PDB entry 5WNP | X-ray diffraction, 3.30 A resolution | chains A and Q of the 23 polymer chains in the assembly

== Chain A ==
Molecule: 16S Ribosomal RNA rRNA
Organism: Thermus thermophilus (strain HB8 / ATCC 27634 / DSM 579)
Sequence (1522 nucleotides; numbered 0 to 1544 plus 19 insertion-coded residues; 42 numbers in that range are skipped by the numbering (no residue carries them; nothing is unmodelled there); the number before each row is that of its first residue; a row labelled like 190A-190L holds insertion residues (190A, then the next letters in order); numbering starts at 0):
     0 UUUGUUGGAG AGUUUGAUCC UGGCUCAGGG UGAACGCUGG CGGCGUGCCU AAGACAUGCA
    60 AGUCGUGCGG G
    73 CCGCGGGGUU UU
    88 ACUCCG
    95 UGGUC
   101 AGCGGCGGAC GGGUGAGUAA CGCGUGGGU
  129A G
   130 ACCUACCCGG AAGAGGGGGA CAACCCGGGG AAACUCGGGC UAAUCCCCCA UGUGGACCCG
   190 C
190A-190L CCCUUGGGGUGU
   191 GUCCAAAGGG CUUU
   216 GCCCGCUUCC GGAUGGGCCC GCGUCCCAUC AGCUAGUUGG UGGGGUAAUG GCCCACCAAG
   276 GCGACGACGG GUAGCCGGUC UGAGAGGAUG GCCGGCCACA GGGGCACUGA GACACGGGCC
   336 CCACUCCUAC GGGAGGCAGC AGUUAGGAAU CUUCCGCAAU GGGCGCAAGC CUGACGGAGC
   396 GACGCCGCUU GGAGGAAGAA GCCCUUCGGG GUGUAAACUC CUGAA
   442 CCCGGGACGA AACCCCCGAC GA
   474 GGGGACUGAC GGUACCGGG
   494 GUAAUAGCGC CGGCCAACUC CGUGCCAGCA GCCGCGGUAA UACGGAGGGC GCGAGCGUUA
   554 CCCGGAUUCA CUGGGCGUAA AGGGCGUGUA GGCGGCCUGG GGCGUCCCAU GUGAAAGACC
   614 ACGGCUCAAC CGUGGGGGAG CGUGGGAUAC GCUCAGGCUA GACGGUGGGA GAGGGUGGUG
   674 GAAUUCCCGG AGUAGCGGUG AAAUGCGCAG AUACCGGGAG GAACGCCGAU GGCGAAGGCA
   734 GCCACCUGGU CCACCCGUGA CGCUGAGGCG CGAAAGCGUG GGGAGCAAAC CGGAUUAGAU
   794 ACCCGGGUAG UCCACGCCCU AAACGAUGCG CGCUAGGUCU CUGGGUCU
   848 CCUGGGGGCC GAAGCUAACG CGUUAAGCGC GCCGCCUGGG GAGUACGGCC GCAAGGCUGA
   908 AACUCAAAGG AAUUGACGGG GGCCCGCACA AGCGGUGGAG CAUGUGGUUU AAUUCGAAGX
   968 AACGCGAAGA ACCUUACCAG GCCUUGACAU GCUAGG
 1003A G
  1004 AACCCGGGUG AAAGCCUGGG GUGCCCC
1030A-1030D GCGA
  1031 GGGGAGCCCU AGCACAGGUG CUGCAUGGCC GUCGUCAGCU CGUGCCGUGA GGUGUUGGGU
  1091 UAAGUCCCGC AACGAGCGCA ACCCCCGCCG UUAGUUGCCA GCGGUUCGGC CGGGCACUCU
  1151 AACGGGACUG CCCGCGAAA
  1171 GCGGGAGGAA GGAGGGGACG ACGUCUGGUC AGCAUGGCCC UUACGGCCUG GGCGACACAC
  1231 GUGCUACAAU GCCCACUACA AAGCGAUGCC ACCCGGCAAC GGGGAGCUAA UCGCAAAAAG
  1291 GUGGGCCCAG UUCGGAUUGG GGUCUGCAAC CCGACCCCAU GAAGCCGGAA UCGCUAGUAA
  1351 UCGCGGAUCA G
 1361A C
  1362 CAUGCCGCGG UGAAUACGUU CCCGGGCCUU GUACACACXG CCXGUXACGC CAUGGGAGCG
  1422 GGCUCUACCC GAAGUCGCCG GG
  1446 AGCCUACGGG
  1459 CAGGCGCCGA GGGUAGGGCC CGUGACUGGG GCGAAGUCGU AACAAGGUAG CUGUACCGGA
  1519 AGGUGCGGCU GGAUCCACUC CUUUCU
Unresolved in the structure: 0-4, 1534-1538
Construct notes: conflict C1534 (A132811 in 55771382), A1535 (C132812 in 55771382)
Modified positions: PSU (pseudouridine-5'-monophosphate) at position 516, 7MG (7N-methyl-8-hydroguanosine-5'-monophosphate) at position 527, M2G (N2-dimethylguanosine-5'-monophosphate) at position 966, 5MC (5-methylcytidine-5'-monophosphate) at position 967, 2MG (2N-methylguanosine-5'-monophosphate) at position 1207, 5MC (5-methylcytidine-5'-monophosphate) at position 1400, 4OC (4n,o2'-methylcytidine-5'-monophosphate) at position 1402, 5MC (5-methylcytidine-5'-monophosphate) at position 1404, 5MC (5-methylcytidine-5'-monophosphate) at position 1407, UR3 (3-methyluridine-5'-monophoshate) at position 1498, MA6 (6N-dimethyladenosine-5'-monophoshate) at position 1518, MA6 (6N-dimethyladenosine-5'-monophoshate) at position 1519, PSU (pseudouridine-5'-monophosphate) at position 1540, PSU (pseudouridine-5'-monophosphate) at position 1541
Metal / ion sites: Mg2+ site 1: U5, G6 (shared with 1 residue of chain D); K+ site 1 near U14 (its only coordinating residue here); Mg2+ site 2 near G15 (its only coordinating residue here); Mg2+ site 3 near G21 (its only coordinating residue here); Mg2+ site 4 near G28 (its only coordinating residue here); Mg2+ site 5 near G46 (its only coordinating residue here); Mg2+ site 6 near A53 (its only coordinating residue here); Mg2+ site 7 near G61 (its only coordinating residue here); Mg2+ site 8: G70, U98; Mg2+ site 9 near U81 (its only coordinating residue here); Mg2+ site 10 near U83 (its only coordinating residue here); Mg2+ site 11 near G107 (its only coordinating residue here); 14 more K+ sites not listed; 77 more Mg2+ sites not listed

== Chain Q ==
Name: 30S ribosomal protein S17
Organism: Thermus thermophilus (strain HB8 / ATCC 27634 / DSM 579)
UniProt: P0DOY7 (RS17_THET8); residue numbers follow UniProt; this construct covers 2-100
Chain sequence (99 residues; numbered 2 to 100; the number before each row is that of its first residue):
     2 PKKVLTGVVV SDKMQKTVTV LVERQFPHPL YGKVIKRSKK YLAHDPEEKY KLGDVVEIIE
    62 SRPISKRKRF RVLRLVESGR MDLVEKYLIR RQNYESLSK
Metal / ion sites: Mg2+: Asp-13, Met-15, Glu-49

== How chain A and chain Q interact ==
Pairs across the interface (89):
  G127(A) with Pro-2(Q), hydrogen bond to the sugar; Glu-61(Q), hydrogen bond to the base
  G128(A) with Pro-2(Q), phosphate contact; Lys-3(Q), sugar contact; Glu-61(Q), sugar contact
  A130(A) with Arg-63(Q), salt bridge to the phosphate; Pro-64(Q), base contact
  U190E(A) with Lys-3(Q), base contact; Ser-62(Q), base contact; Arg-63(Q), hydrogen bond to the base; Arg-72(Q), hydrogen bond to the base
  G190F(A) with Arg-63(Q), hydrogen bond to the base
  C234(A) with Pro-64(Q), sugar contact; Arg-70(Q), hydrogen bond to the phosphate
  C235(A) with Glu-61(Q), hydrogen bond to the sugar; Arg-70(Q), salt bridge to the phosphate; Phe-71(Q), sugar contact
  G236(A) with Lys-4(Q), sugar contact; Lys-40(Q), salt bridge to the phosphate; Tyr-42(Q), hydrogen bond to the phosphate
  C237(A) with Arg-25(Q), salt bridge to the phosphate; Lys-40(Q), salt bridge to the phosphate; Tyr-42(Q), phosphate contact
  G238(A) with Arg-25(Q), salt bridge to the phosphate
  A246(A) with Leu-98(Q), hydrogen bond to the sugar; Ser-99(Q), sugar contact
  G247(A) with Ser-99(Q), phosphate contact; Lys-100(Q), phosphate contact
  U253(A) with Met-15(Q), hydrogen bond to the sugar; Lys-67(Q), salt bridge to the phosphate
  G254(A) with Gln-16(Q), hydrogen bond to the sugar; Thr-18(Q), hydrogen bond to the phosphate; Leu-43(Q), phosphate contact; Ser-66(Q), hydrogen bond to the phosphate; Lys-67(Q), phosphate contact; Arg-68(Q), phosphate contact; Lys-69(Q), hydrogen bond to the phosphate
  G255(A) with Gln-16(Q), sugar contact; Lys-17(Q), hydrogen bond to the phosphate; Ile-65(Q), phosphate contact; Ser-66(Q), phosphate contact; Lys-69(Q), salt bridge to the phosphate
  U256(A) with Lys-17(Q), salt bridge to the phosphate
  U264(A) with Arg-63(Q), sugar contact; Pro-64(Q), hydrogen bond to the sugar
  G265(A) with Pro-64(Q), sugar contact; Ile-65(Q), sugar contact; Ser-66(Q), sugar contact; Lys-67(Q), hydrogen bond to the sugar
  G266(A) with Lys-67(Q), phosphate contact
  C267(A) with Lys-67(Q), phosphate contact
  A273(A) with Gln-16(Q), sugar contact
  G275(A) with Lys-14(Q), phosphate contact; Met-15(Q), sugar contact
  G276(A) with Ser-12(Q), hydrogen bond to the phosphate; Met-15(Q), sugar contact; Arg-68(Q), hydrogen bond to the phosphate
  C277(A) with Lys-41(Q), salt bridge to the phosphate; Arg-68(Q), salt bridge to the phosphate
  G278(A) with Lys-41(Q), salt bridge to the phosphate; Arg-92(Q), base contact; Tyr-95(Q), base contact
  A279(A) with Arg-91(Q), salt bridge to the phosphate; Tyr-95(Q), hydrogen bond to the phosphate; Leu-98(Q), hydrogen bond to the base
  C280(A) with Lys-37(Q), base contact; Arg-38(Q), base contact; Ser-39(Q), hydrogen bond to the base
  C564(A) with Leu-31(Q), sugar contact; Tyr-32(Q), sugar contact
  U582(A) with Asn-94(Q), hydrogen bond to the sugar
  A583(A) with Ile-90(Q), sugar contact; Arg-91(Q), sugar contact; Asn-94(Q), hydrogen bond to the sugar
  G584(A) with Lys-87(Q), phosphate contact
  G585(A) with Lys-34(Q), hydrogen bond to the phosphate
  C586(A) with Lys-34(Q), salt bridge to the phosphate
  G597(A) with Val-35(Q), sugar contact
  U598(A) with Pro-28(Q), phosphate contact
  G635(A) with Pro-2(Q), sugar contact; Lys-4(Q), salt bridge to the phosphate
  U636(A) with Pro-2(Q), sugar contact
  C647(A) with Arg-81(Q), salt bridge to the phosphate
  G760(A) with Asn-94(Q), hydrogen bond to the base; Ser-97(Q), hydrogen bond to the base; Leu-98(Q), sugar contact
  G761(A) with Ser-97(Q), sugar contact
  C879(A) with Lys-34(Q), salt bridge to the phosphate
  C896(A) with Lys-100(Q), salt bridge to the phosphate
Also at the interface, not in a pair above, chain A (48 interface residues in all): G129A, U252, A300, G301, G644, A759
Also at the interface, not in a pair above, chain Q (48 interface residues in all): Thr-20, Gln-26, His-45

== In short ==
Chain A and chain Q each contribute 48 residues to their interface, with 27 hydrogen bonds and 18 salt
bridges. Polar pairs include G127(A)/Glu-61(Q), U190E(A)/Arg-63(Q) and G190F(A)/Arg-63(Q). The Mg2+ site 1 is
built by U5(A) and G6(A). G70(A) and U98(A) coordinate Mg2+ site 8.
Here chain A is 16S Ribosomal RNA rRNA and chain Q is 30S ribosomal protein S17, both from Thermus
thermophilus (strain HB8 / ATCC 27634 / DSM 579). Entry 5WNP (Crystal Structure of 30S ribosomal subunit from
Thermus thermophilus) was determined by X-ray diffraction together with 5WNQ, 5WNR, 5WNS, 5WNT, 5WNU and 5WNV
from the same study.
